Entry 9FAK (electron microscopy, 2.60 A resolution); this record covers chains A and G of the 9 polymer chains in the assembly.

Chain A:
Name: Gamma-aminobutyric acid receptor subunit alpha-1
From: Homo sapiens
UniProtKB: P14867 (GBRA1_HUMAN); residues 10-422 here correspond to UniProt positions 37-449 (UniProt number = residue number + 27)
Chain sequence (413 residues; each row starts with the number of its first residue):
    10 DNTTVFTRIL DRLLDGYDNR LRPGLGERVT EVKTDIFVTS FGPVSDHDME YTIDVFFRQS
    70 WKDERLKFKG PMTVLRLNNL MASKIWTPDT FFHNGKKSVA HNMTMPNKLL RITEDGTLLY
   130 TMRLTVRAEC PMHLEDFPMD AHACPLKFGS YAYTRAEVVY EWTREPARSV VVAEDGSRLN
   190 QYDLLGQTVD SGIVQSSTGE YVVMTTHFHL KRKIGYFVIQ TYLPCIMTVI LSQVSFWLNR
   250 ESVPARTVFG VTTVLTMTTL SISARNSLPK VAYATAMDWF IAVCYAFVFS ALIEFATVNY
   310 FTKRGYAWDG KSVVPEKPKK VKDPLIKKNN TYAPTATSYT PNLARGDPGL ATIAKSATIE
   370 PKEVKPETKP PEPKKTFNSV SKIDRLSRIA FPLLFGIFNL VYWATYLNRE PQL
Unresolved in the structure: 327-383
Curated features (UniProtKB/Swiss-Prot):
  - binding site (4-aminobutanoate): Arg67, Thr130
  - binding site (3alpha-hydroxy-5alpha-pregnan-11,20-dione): Trp246
  - glycosylation (N-linked (GlcNAc...) asparagine): Asn11, Asn111
Disulfide bonds: Cys139-Cys153
Covalently attached groups: glycan linked to Asn111
Ligand contacts:
  - gamma-amino-butanoic acid (ABU): Phe65, Arg67, Leu118, Thr130
  - phosphatidylglycerol (PGW; (1R)-2-{[(S)-{[(2S)-2,3-dihydroxypropyl]oxy}(hydroxy)phosphoryl]oxy}-1-[(hexadecanoyloxy)methyl]ethyl (9Z)-octadec-9-enoate): Arg221, Lys222, Ile223, Gly224, Val227, Ile228, Leu232, Pro233, Ile235, Met236, Ile239, Pro401, Phe404, Gly405, Asn408, Trp412
  - PIO ([(2R)-2-octanoyloxy-3-[oxidanyl-[(1R,2R,3S,4R,5R,6S)-2,3,6-tris(oxidanyl)-4,5-diphosphonooxy-cyclohexyl]oxy-phosphoryl]oxy-propyl] octanoate): Arg249, Glu303, Thr306, Phe310, Lys312, Arg313, Lys326, Asn387, Ser388, Ser390, Lys391, Ile392, Leu395, Ser396
  - 1,2-dilauroyl-sn-glycero-3-phosphate (PX2), molecule 1: Ile239, Gln242, Val243, Trp246, Arg394, Arg397, Ile398, Pro401, Leu402, Gly405
  - 1,2-dilauroyl-sn-glycero-3-phosphate (PX2), molecule 2: Trp288, Val292, Phe296, Leu403, Ile406, Phe407, Val410, Tyr411, Thr414, Tyr415, Arg418

Chain G:
Name: Megabody38
From: Lama glama
Notes: antibody fragment or engineered binder
Chain sequence (539 residues; row label = number of the first residue in the row):
     1 QVQLQESGGG LVQTKTTTSV IDTTNDAQNL LTQAQTIVNT LKDYCPILIA KSSSSNGGTN
    61 NANTPSWQTA GGGKNSCATF GAEFSAASDM INNAQKIVQE TQQLSANQPK NITQPHNLNL
   121 NSPSSLTALA QKMLKNAQSQ AEILKLANQV ESDFNKLSSG HLKDYIGKCD ASAISSANMT
   181 MQNQKNNWGN GCAGVEETQS LLKTSAADFN NQTPQINQAQ NLANTLIQEL GNNPFRASGG
   241 GSGGGGSGKL SDTYEQLSRL LTNDNGTNSK TSAQAINQAV NNLNERAKTL AGGTTNSPAY
   301 QATLLALRSV LGLWNSMGYA VICGGYTKSP GENNQKDFHY TDENGNGTTI NCGGSTNSNG
   361 THSYNGTNTL KADKNVSLSI EQYEKIHEAY QILSKALKQA GLAPLNSKGE KLEAHVTTSK
   421 YGSLRVSCAA SGRTFTTYIM AWFRQAPGKE REFLAAMDQG RIQYYGDSVR GRFTISRDYA
   481 KNSVDLQLDG LRPEDTAVYY CAAGAGFWGL RTASSYHYWG QGTQVTVSSH HHHHHEPEA
Unresolved in the structure: 14-421, 530-539
Disulfide bonds: Cys428-Cys501

Interface between chain A and chain G:
Pairs across the interface - 33 pairs, chain A then chain G:
  Pro140(A) - Thr437(G)
  His142(A) - Thr437(G)  hydrogen bond
  His142(A) - Tyr438(G)
  His142(A) - Ala505(G)
  Glu144(A) - Arg433(G)  salt bridge
  Ala150(A) - Phe507(G)  hydrophobic
  His151(A) - Phe507(G)
  Ala152(A) - Gly506(G)
  Lys156(A) - Asp458(G)  salt bridge
  Lys156(A) - Ile462(G)
  Leu194(A) - Phe507(G)  hydrophobic
  Leu194(A) - Trp508(G)  hydrophobic
  Gly195(A) - Trp508(G)
  Asp199(A) - Tyr464(G)
  Asp199(A) - Arg511(G)  salt bridge
  Ser200(A) - Tyr464(G)
  Gly201(A) - Gln463(G)
  Ile202(A) - Ile462(G)
  Ile202(A) - Gln463(G)  hydrogen bond (backbone-backbone)
  Val203(A) - Gly460(G)
  Val203(A) - Arg461(G)
  Gln204(A) - Arg461(G)  hydrogen bond (backbone-side chain)
  Ser205(A) - Arg461(G)  hydrogen bond
  Val212(A) - Ile462(G)  hydrophobic
  Thr214(A) - Tyr464(G)
  His216(A) - Tyr464(G)
  His216(A) - Leu510(G)
  His218(A) - Phe507(G)
  His218(A) - Trp508(G)  hydrogen bond (side chain-backbone)
  Leu219(A) - Phe507(G)
  Pro420(A) - Phe507(G)
  Pro420(A) - Ser514(G)
  Leu422(A) - Trp508(G)  hydrophobic
Interface residues without a listed pair, chain A (27 interface residues in all): Gln196, Thr197, Glu419, Gln421
Interface residues without a listed pair, chain G (19 interface residues in all): Gln459, Gly509, Ser515

Overview:
Chain A and chain G form an interface of 27 and 19 residues respectively; the contacts include 5 hydrogen
bonds and 3 salt bridges. Polar pairs include Glu144(A)-Arg433(G), Lys156(A)-Asp458(G) and
Asp199(A)-Arg511(G). Ligands of chain A: compound PIO, phosphatidylglycerol,
1,2-dilauroyl-sn-glycero-3-phosphate and gamma-amino-butanoic acid.
Here chain A is Gamma-aminobutyric acid receptor subunit alpha-1 (Homo sapiens) and chain G is Megabody38
(Lama glama). Entry 9FAK (CryoEM structure of human full-length alpha1beta3gamma2 GABA(A) receptor in complex
with GARLH4, the TMD of Neuroligin2 ...) was determined by electron microscopy.
